9K9R - chains B and T of the 5 polymer chains in the assembly; structure by electron microscopy, 2.61 A resolution.

[Chain B]
Molecule: E4R
From: Monkeypox virus
Notes: EC 3.2.2.27
Reference sequence: Q5IXS4 (Q5IXS4_MONPV); residue numbers follow UniProt; this construct covers 1-218
Chain sequence (218 residues; each row starts with the number of its first residue):
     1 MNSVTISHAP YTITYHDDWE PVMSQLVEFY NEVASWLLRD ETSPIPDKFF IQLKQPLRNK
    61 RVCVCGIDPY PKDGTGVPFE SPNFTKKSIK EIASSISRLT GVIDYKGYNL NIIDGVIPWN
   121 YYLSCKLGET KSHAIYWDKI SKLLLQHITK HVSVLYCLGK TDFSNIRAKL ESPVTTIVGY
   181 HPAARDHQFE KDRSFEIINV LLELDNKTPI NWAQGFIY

[Chain T]
Molecule: DNA (5u 38-mer)
Sequence (38 nucleotides; each row starts with the number of its first residue):
     1 CTGCXCGAAT TAAGCAATTC GTAATCATGG TCATAGCT
Not modelled in the structure: 1-2, 28-38
Modified / non-standard residues: ORP (2-deoxy-5-phosphono-ribose) at position 5

[Chain B / chain T interface]
Pairs across the interface (20):
  Asp-68(B) with ORP_5(T), base contact
  Pro-69(B) with ORP_5(T), base contact
  Tyr-70(B) with ORP_5(T), base contact
  Pro-71(B) with ORP_5(T), base contact
  Lys-72(B) with DC4(T), salt bridge to the phosphate
  Lys-87(B) with DC4(T), base contact; ORP_5(T), base contact
  Ser-88(B) with ORP_5(T), base contact
  Gly-159(B) with DG7(T), phosphate contact
  Lys-160(B) with DG7(T), hydrogen bond to the phosphate
  Thr-161(B) with DG7(T), hydrogen bond to the phosphate
  Tyr-180(B) with DG7(T), sugar contact; DA8(T), hydrogen bond to the phosphate
  His-181(B) with ORP_5(T), base contact; DC6(T), phosphate contact; DG7(T), hydrogen bond to the phosphate
  Ala-183(B) with DC4(T), base contact; DC6(T), sugar contact
  Ala-184(B) with DC6(T), base contact
  Arg-185(B) with DC6(T), hydrogen bond to the base
Other interface residues (no listed pair), chain B (19 interface residues in all): Ile-67, Lys-86, Thr-130, Asp-162
Other interface residues (no listed pair), chain T (6 interface residues in all): DG3

[Summary]
The interface between chain B and chain T involves 19 residues on one side and 6 on the other, with 5 hydrogen
bonds and 1 salt bridge. Polar pairs include Arg-185(B)/DC6(T), Lys-160(B)/DG7(T) and Thr-161(B)/DG7(T).
Here chain B is E4R (Monkeypox virus) and chain T is DNA (5u 38-mer). Entry 9K9R (MPXV DNA polymerase in
complex with primer/5U template DNA) was determined by electron microscopy (same publication as 9K9S, 9K9T,
9K9V and 9K9U).
